7NUK - chains A and B; structure by X-ray diffraction, 2.19 A resolution.

# Chain A (and B)
Name: 3C-like proteinase
Organism: Severe acute respiratory syndrome coronavirus 2
Notes: EC 3.4.22.69; chain B of this document is another copy of the same molecule, construct and numbering; everything in this record applies to it too
UniProt: P0DTC1 (R1A_SARS2); residues 1-306 here correspond to UniProt positions 3264-3569 (UniProt number = residue number + 3263)
Amino-acid sequence (306 residues; row label = number of the first residue in the row):
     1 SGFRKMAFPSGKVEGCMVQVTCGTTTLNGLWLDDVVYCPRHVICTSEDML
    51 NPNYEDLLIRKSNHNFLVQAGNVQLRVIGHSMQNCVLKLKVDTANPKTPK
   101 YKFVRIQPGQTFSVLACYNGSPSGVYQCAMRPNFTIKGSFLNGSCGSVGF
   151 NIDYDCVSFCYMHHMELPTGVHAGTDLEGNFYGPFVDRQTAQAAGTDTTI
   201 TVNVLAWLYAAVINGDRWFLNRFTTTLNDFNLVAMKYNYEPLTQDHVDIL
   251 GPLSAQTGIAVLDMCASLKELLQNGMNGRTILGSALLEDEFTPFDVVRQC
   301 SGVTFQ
Disordered / not traced: 306 (chain B: fully traced)
From the paper describing this entry:
  - binding site for the ligand USH: His41, Cys145
  - catalytic residues: Cys145 (citing earlier work)

# How chain A and chain B interact
Residue-residue contacts (81):
  Ser1(A) - Gly138(B)
  Ser1(A) - Ser139(B)
  Ser1(A) - Phe140(B)  hydrogen bond (backbone-backbone)
  Ser1(A) - Leu141(B)
  Ser1(A) - Glu166(B)  hydrogen bond (backbone-side chain)
  Ser1(A) - His172(B)  hydrogen bond (backbone-side chain)
  Gly2(A) - Gly138(B)
  Gly2(A) - Ser139(B)  hydrogen bond (backbone-side chain)
  Arg4(A) - Lys5(B)
  Arg4(A) - Tyr126(B)
  Arg4(A) - Gln127(B)  hydrogen bond (side chain-backbone)
  Arg4(A) - Cys128(B)
  Arg4(A) - Lys137(B)  hydrogen bond (side chain-backbone)
  Arg4(A) - Glu290(B)  salt bridge
  Lys5(A) - Arg4(B)
  Lys5(A) - Tyr126(B)
  Met6(A) - Gly124(B)
  Met6(A) - Val125(B)
  Met6(A) - Tyr126(B)  hydrophobic
  Met6(A) - Ser139(B)
  Ala7(A) - Gly124(B)
  Ala7(A) - Val125(B)  hydrogen bond (backbone-backbone)
  Phe8(A) - Val125(B)
  Pro9(A) - Ser10(B)
  Pro9(A) - Glu14(B)
  Pro9(A) - Pro122(B)  hydrophobic
  Pro9(A) - Ser123(B)
  Ser10(A) - Pro9(B)
  Ser10(A) - Ser10(B)  hydrogen bond (backbone-side chain)
  Ser10(A) - Glu14(B)  hydrogen bond (backbone-side chain)
  Gly11(A) - Gly11(B)
  Gly11(A) - Glu14(B)  hydrogen bond (backbone-side chain)
  Glu14(A) - Pro9(B)
  Glu14(A) - Ser10(B)  hydrogen bond (side chain-backbone)
  Glu14(A) - Gly11(B)  hydrogen bond (side chain-backbone)
  Pro122(A) - Pro9(B)
  Ser123(A) - Pro9(B)
  Ser123(A) - Arg298(B)  hydrogen bond (backbone-side chain)
  Gly124(A) - Met6(B)
  Gly124(A) - Ala7(B)
  Gly124(A) - Pro9(B)
  Val125(A) - Met6(B)
  Val125(A) - Ala7(B)  hydrogen bond (backbone-backbone)
  Val125(A) - Phe8(B)
  Val125(A) - Val125(B)  hydrophobic
  Tyr126(A) - Lys5(B)
  Tyr126(A) - Met6(B)  hydrophobic
  Gln127(A) - Arg4(B)  hydrogen bond (backbone-side chain)
  Cys128(A) - Arg4(B)
  Lys137(A) - Arg4(B)  hydrogen bond (backbone-side chain)
  Gly138(A) - Gly2(B)
  Ser139(A) - Ser1(B)
  Ser139(A) - Gly2(B)  hydrogen bond (side chain-backbone)
  Ser139(A) - Met6(B)
  Ser139(A) - Gln299(B)  hydrogen bond
  Phe140(A) - Ser1(B)  hydrogen bond (backbone-backbone)
  Leu141(A) - Ser1(B)
  Leu141(A) - Gln299(B)
  Leu141(A) - Cys300(B)
  Leu141(A) - Ser301(B)
  Glu166(A) - Ser1(B)  hydrogen bond (side chain-backbone)
  Gly170(A) - Ser1(B)
  His172(A) - Ser1(B)
  Gly283(A) - Leu286(B)
  Ala285(A) - Leu286(B)  hydrophobic
  Leu286(A) - Gly283(B)
  Leu286(A) - Ala285(B)  hydrophobic
  Glu290(A) - Arg4(B)  salt bridge
  Gln299(A) - Ser139(B)  hydrogen bond
  Gln299(A) - Leu141(B)
  Cys300(A) - Leu141(B)
  Ser301(A) - Leu141(B)
  Gly302(A) - Tyr118(B)
  Gly302(A) - Leu141(B)
  Val303(A) - Ser123(B)
  Thr304(A) - Tyr118(B)
  Thr304(A) - Ser121(B)
  Thr304(A) - Pro122(B)
  Thr304(A) - Ser123(B)
  Phe305(A) - Pro122(B)  hydrogen bond (backbone-backbone)
  Phe305(A) - Ser123(B)
Interface residues without a listed pair, chain A (42 interface residues in all): Phe3, Lys12, Leu115, Thr280, Ser284
Interface residues without a listed pair, chain B (39 interface residues in all): Phe3, Lys12, Leu115, Thr280

# Summary
Chain A and chain B form an interface of 42 and 39 residues respectively; the contacts include 22 hydrogen
bonds and 2 salt bridges. Among the polar pairs are Arg4(A)-Glu290(B), Ser1(A)-Glu166(B) and
Ser1(A)-His172(B). The paper reports the catalytic residue Cys145(A); a binding site for the ligand USH at
His41(A) and Cys145(A).
Both chains are 3C-like proteinase (Severe acute respiratory syndrome coronavirus 2). Entry 7NUK (Crystal
structure of SARS CoV2 main protease in complex with EG009 (modelled using PanDDA event map)) was determined
by X-ray diffraction (same publication as 7NT1, 7NT2, 7NT3 and 7NTV).
